PDB entry 7WPS | electron microscopy, 4.32 A resolution (low resolution: residue-level contacts below are approximate; hydrogen-bond / salt-bridge calls are withheld) | chains Z and b of the 28 polymer chains in the assembly

Chain Z (and b):
Protein: von Willebrand factor
Source organism: Homo sapiens
Notes: fragment: D'D3 domain; chain b of this document is another copy of the same molecule, construct and numbering; everything in this record applies to it too
UniProt: P04275 (VWF_HUMAN); numbering as in UniProt (aligned over 764-1241)
Amino-acid sequence (490 residues; each row starts with the number of its first residue):
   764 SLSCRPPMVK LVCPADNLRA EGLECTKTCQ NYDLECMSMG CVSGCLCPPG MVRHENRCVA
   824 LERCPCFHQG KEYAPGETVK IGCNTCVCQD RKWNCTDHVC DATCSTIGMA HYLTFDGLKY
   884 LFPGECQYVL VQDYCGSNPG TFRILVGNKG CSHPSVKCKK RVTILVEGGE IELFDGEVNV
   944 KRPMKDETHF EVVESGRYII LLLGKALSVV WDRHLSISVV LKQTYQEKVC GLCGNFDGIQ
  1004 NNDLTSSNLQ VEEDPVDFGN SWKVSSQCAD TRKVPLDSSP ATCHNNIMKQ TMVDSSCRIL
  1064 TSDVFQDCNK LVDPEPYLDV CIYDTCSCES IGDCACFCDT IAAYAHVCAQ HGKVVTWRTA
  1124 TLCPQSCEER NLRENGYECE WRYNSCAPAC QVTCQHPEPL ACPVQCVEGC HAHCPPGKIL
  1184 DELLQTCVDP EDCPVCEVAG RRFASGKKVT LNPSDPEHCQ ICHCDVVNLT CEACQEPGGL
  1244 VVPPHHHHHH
Disordered / not traced: 1242-1253
Cystine bridges: C767-C808, C776-C804, C788-C799, C792-C827, C810-C821, C829-C851, C846-C863, C849-C858, C867-C996, C889-C1031, C898-C993, C914-C921, C1046-C1089, C1060-C1084, C1071-C1111, C1091-C1099, C1101-C1126, C1130-C1173, C1149-C1169, C1153-C1165, C1157-C1196, C1177-C1190, C1199-C1227, C1222-C1237, C1225-C1234
Glycans and other covalent adducts: N-acetylglucosamine (NAG) linked to N857
Construct notes: expression tag (1242-1253)
Ion coordination: Ca2+: D879, N998, D1000, I1002, N1005, D1006
Curated features (UniProtKB/Swiss-Prot):
  - region: S764 to E787 (Amino-terminal), R826 to D853 (CX)
  - glycosylation (N-linked (GlcNAc...) asparagine): N857, N1147, N1231
  - natural variant: C788 (C788Y: In VWD2), T791 (T791M: In VWD2), R816 (R816W: In VWD2), R854 (R854Q: In VWD2), C1060 (C1060R: In VWD2), C1149 (C1149R: In VWD1)
  - mutagenesis: C1149 (C1149R: Reduced secretion and increased intracellular retention. Similar phenotype; when associated with S-1169), C1169 (C1169S: Reduced secretion and increased intracellular retention. Similar phenotype; when associated with R-1149)

Chain Z / chain b interface:
Residue-residue contacts (36; chain Z residue first):
  K1052(Z) - E1092(b)
  M1055(Z) - I1094(b)
  V1056(Z) - I1094(b)
  S1059(Z) - I1094(b)
  T1088(Z) - I1094(b)
  E1092(Z) - K1052(b)
  S1093(Z) - S1093(b)
  S1093(Z) - I1094(b)
  I1094(Z) - M1055(b)
  I1094(Z) - V1056(b)
  I1094(Z) - S1059(b)
  I1094(Z) - T1088(b)
  I1094(Z) - S1093(b)
  I1094(Z) - C1097(b)
  I1094(Z) - F1100(b)
  G1095(Z) - C1097(b)
  G1095(Z) - F1100(b)
  D1096(Z) - C1097(b)
  D1096(Z) - T1124(b)
  C1097(Z) - I1094(b)
  C1097(Z) - G1095(b)
  C1097(Z) - D1096(b)
  C1097(Z) - C1097(b)  disulfide
  F1100(Z) - I1094(b)
  F1100(Z) - G1095(b)
  T1124(Z) - D1096(b)
  S1129(Z) - S1129(b)
  C1130(Z) - E1131(b)
  E1131(Z) - C1130(b)
  E1131(Z) - Y1146(b)
  Y1140(Z) - C1142(b)
  Y1140(Z) - R1145(b)
  C1142(Z) - Y1140(b)
  C1142(Z) - C1142(b)  disulfide
  R1145(Z) - Y1140(b)
  Y1146(Z) - E1131(b)
Also at the interface, not in a pair above, chain Z (29 interface residues in all): V919, T1045, N1049, T1122, A1123, L1125, P1127, Q1128, E1132
Also at the interface, not in a pair above, chain b (30 interface residues in all): V919, T1045, N1049, T1122, A1123, L1125, P1127, Q1128, E1132, W1144
Cross-chain cystine bridges: C1097(Z)-C1097(b), C1142(Z)-C1142(b)

In short:
Chain Z and chain b form an interface of 29 and 30 residues respectively; the contacts include 2 disulfide
bonds. N-acetylglucosamine is covalently linked to N857(Z). Curated annotation (UniProt) lists 2 mutagenesis
sites on chain Z.
Chain Z and chain b are both von Willebrand factor (Homo sapiens); the structure, Cryo-EM structure of VWF
D'D3 dimer complexed with D1D2 at 4.3 angstron resolution (7 units), was determined by electron microscopy
together with 7WPP, 7WPQ, 7WPR and 7WQT from the same study.
